Entry 1X76 (X-ray diffraction, 2.20 A resolution); this record covers chains A and B of the 4 polymer chains in the assembly.

== Chain A (and B) ==
Name: Estrogen receptor beta
Organism: Homo sapiens
Notes: chain B of this document is another copy of the same molecule, construct and numbering; everything in this record applies to it too
UniProtKB: Q92731 (ESR2_HUMAN); numbering as in UniProt (aligned over 261-500)
Chain sequence (240 residues; each row starts with the number of its first residue):
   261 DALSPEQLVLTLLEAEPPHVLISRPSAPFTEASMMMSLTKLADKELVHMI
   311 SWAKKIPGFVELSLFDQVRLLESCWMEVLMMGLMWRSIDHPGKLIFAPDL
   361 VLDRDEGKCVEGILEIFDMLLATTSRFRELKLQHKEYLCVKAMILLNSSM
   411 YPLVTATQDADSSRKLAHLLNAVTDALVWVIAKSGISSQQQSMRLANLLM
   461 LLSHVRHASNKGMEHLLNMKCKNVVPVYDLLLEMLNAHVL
Disordered / not traced: 261-262, 411-420, 498-500
Small-molecule neighbours: 697 (5-hydroxy-2-(4-hydroxyphenyl)-1-benzofuran-7-carbonitrile): Met295, Leu298, Leu301, Ala302, Glu305, Met336, Leu339, Met340, Leu343, Arg346, Phe356, Ile373, Ile376, Phe377, Leu380, Gly472, His475, Leu476, Met479

== How chain A and chain B interact ==
Residue-residue contacts - 39 pairs, chain A then chain B:
  Met403(A) - Met460(B)  hydrophobic
  Asn407(A) - Met460(B)
  Asn407(A) - His464(B)  hydrogen bond (backbone-side chain)
  Ser409(A) - His464(B)
  Met410(A) - Met379(B)  hydrophobic
  Met410(A) - Ala382(B)
  Met410(A) - His464(B)
  Met410(A) - His467(B)
  Leu430(A) - Met460(B)  hydrophobic
  Thr434(A) - Met453(B)
  Thr434(A) - Ala456(B)
  Thr434(A) - Met460(B)
  Val438(A) - Gln449(B)
  Gln449(A) - Asp435(B)  hydrogen bond
  Ser452(A) - Val438(B)
  Ser452(A) - Leu455(B)
  Met453(A) - Asn431(B)
  Met453(A) - Thr434(B)
  Met453(A) - Asp435(B)
  Leu455(A) - Ser452(B)
  Ala456(A) - Thr434(B)
  Ala456(A) - Leu459(B)  hydrophobic
  Asn457(A) - Asn431(B)
  Leu459(A) - Ala456(B)  hydrophobic
  Met460(A) - Met403(B)  hydrophobic
  Met460(A) - Asn407(B)
  Met460(A) - Leu430(B)  hydrophobic
  Met460(A) - Thr434(B)
  Ser463(A) - Asn407(B)
  Ser463(A) - Leu462(B)
  Ser463(A) - Arg466(B)  hydrogen bond (backbone-side chain)
  His464(A) - Asn407(B)  hydrogen bond (side chain-backbone)
  His464(A) - Ser409(B)
  His464(A) - Met410(B)
  Arg466(A) - Ser463(B)
  Arg466(A) - His467(B)
  His467(A) - Met410(B)
  His467(A) - Arg466(B)
  Asn470(A) - Asn470(B)
Also at the interface, not in a pair above, chain A (23 interface residues in all): Asn431, Asp435, Leu462

== Summary ==
23 residues of chain A and 24 residues of chain B are in contact; the contacts include 4 hydrogen bonds. Among
the polar pairs are Asn407(A)-His464(B), Gln449(A)-Asp435(B) and Ser463(A)-Arg466(B). Chain A binds compound
697.
Chain A and chain B are both Estrogen receptor beta (Homo sapiens); the structure, Crystal structure of
estrogen receptor beta complexed with way-697, was determined by X-ray diffraction together with 1U9E, 1X78,
1X7B and 1X7E from the same study.
